Entry 2A6S (X-ray diffraction, 1.77 A resolution); this record covers chain A.

Chain A:
Name: Toxin yoeB
From: Escherichia coli
Reference sequence: P69348 (YOEB_ECOLI); numbering as in UniProt (aligned over 1-84)
Chain sequence (84 residues; numbered 1 to 84; the number before each row is that of its first residue):
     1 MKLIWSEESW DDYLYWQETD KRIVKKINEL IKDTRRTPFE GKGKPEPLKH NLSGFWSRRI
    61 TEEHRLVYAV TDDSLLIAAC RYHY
Disordered / not traced: 84
Swiss-Prot annotation at these positions:
  - active site: Glu46 (Proton acceptor), His83 (Proton donor)
  - mutagenesis: Arg65 (R65A: Loss of RNase activity), His83 (H83Q: Loss of RNase activity; still see mRNA cleavage in association with 70S ribosomes), Tyr84 (Y84A: Loss of RNase activity)

Summary:
Curated annotation (UniProt) lists active-site residues Glu46 and His83 and 3 mutagenesis sites.
Chain A is Toxin yoeB (Escherichia coli); the structure, Crystal structure of YoeB under isopropanol
condition, was determined by X-ray diffraction together with 2A6Q and 2A6R from the same study.
